PDB entry 1DWD | X-ray diffraction, 3.00 A resolution | chains L and H of the 3 polymer chains in the assembly

Chain L:
Protein: Alpha-thrombin (small subunit)
Source organism: Homo sapiens
Notes: EC 3.4.21.5
Reference sequence: P00734 (THRB_HUMAN); residues 1-14 here correspond to UniProt positions 336-349 (UniProt number = residue number + 335)
Sequence (36 residues; numbered 1 to 14 plus 22 insertion-coded residues; the number before each row is that of its first residue; a row labelled like 14A-14N holds insertion residues (14A, then the next letters in order)):
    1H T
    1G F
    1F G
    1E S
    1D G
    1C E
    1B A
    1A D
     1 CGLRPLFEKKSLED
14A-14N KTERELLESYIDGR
Not modelled in the structure: 1H, 1G, 1F, 1E, 1D, 14M-14N
Swiss-Prot annotation at these positions:
  - site: Arg14N (Cleavage)

Chain H:
Protein: Alpha-thrombin (large subunit)
Source organism: Homo sapiens
Notes: EC 3.4.21.5
Reference sequence: P00734 (THRB_HUMAN); the construct lacks a stretch of the UniProt sequence and is renumbered around it, so the offset changes along the chain: 16-36 = UniProt 364-384; 37-60 = UniProt 386-409; 61-77 = UniProt 419-435; 78-97 = UniProt 437-456; 7 more segments
Sequence (259 residues; row label = number of the first residue in the row; note: 1 number in that range is skipped by the numbering (no residue carries it; nothing is unmodelled there); a row labelled like 60A-60I holds insertion residues (60A, then the next letters in order)):
    16 IVEGSDAEIGMSPWQVMLFRK
   36A S
    37 PQELLCGASLISDRWVLTAAHCLL
60A-60I YPPWDKNFT
    61 ENDLLVRIGKHSRTRYE
   77A R
    78 NIEKISMLEKIYIHPRYNWR
   97A E
    98 NLDRDIALMKLKKPVAFSDYIHPVCLPDRETA
129A-129C ASL
   130 LQAGYKGRVTGWGNLKETWT
149A-149E ANVGK
   150 GQPSVLQVVNLPIVERPVCKDSTRIRITDNMFCAG
  184A Y
   185 KP
186A-186D DEGK
   187 RGDACEGDSGGPFVMKSP
204A-204B FN
   205 NRWYQMGIVSWGE
   219 GCD
  221A R
   222 DGKYGFYTHVFRLKKWIQKVIDQFGE
Not modelled in the structure: 247
Disulfide bonds: Cys42-Cys58, Cys168-Cys182, Cys191-Cys220
Residues lining bound ligands: MID (1-[N-(naphthalen-2-ylsulfonyl)glycyl-4-carbamimidoyl-D-phenylalanyl]piperidine): His57, Tyr60A, Trp60D, Glu97A, Asn98, Leu99, Ile174, Asp189, Ala190, Cys191, Glu192, Ser195, Val213, Ser214, Trp215, Gly216, Glu217, Gly219, Cys220, Gly226
Swiss-Prot annotation at these positions:
  - region: Ala183 to Val200 (High affinity receptor-binding region which is also known as the TP508 peptide)
  - active site (Charge relay system): His57, Asp102, Ser195
  - glycosylation: Asn60G (N-linked (GlcNAc...) (complex) asparagine)

How chain L and chain H interact:
Cross-chain cystine bridges: Cys1(L)-Cys122(H)
Contacting residue pairs (55):
  Cys1(L) - His119(H)
  Cys1(L) - Pro120(H)
  Cys1(L) - Cys122(H)  disulfide
  Cys1(L) - Arg206(H)  hydrogen bond (backbone-side chain)
  Asp1A(L) - His119(H)  salt bridge
  Asp1A(L) - Arg206(H)
  Gly2(L) - Pro120(H)  hydrogen bond (backbone-backbone)
  Gly2(L) - Cys122(H)
  Gly2(L) - Asn205(H)
  Gly2(L) - Arg206(H)
  Gly2(L) - Trp207(H)  hydrogen bond (backbone-backbone)
  Leu3(L) - His119(H)  hydrogen bond (backbone-side chain)
  Leu3(L) - Asn205(H)
  Leu3(L) - Arg206(H)
  Arg4(L) - Met26(H)  hydrogen bond (side chain-backbone)
  Arg4(L) - Pro28(H)
  Arg4(L) - Trp29(H)
  Arg4(L) - Arg137(H)
  Arg4(L) - Trp207(H)
  Pro5(L) - Ser115(H)
  Pro5(L) - Asp116(H)
  Pro5(L) - His119(H)
  Leu6(L) - Ile24(H)
  Leu6(L) - Gly25(H)
  Leu6(L) - Asp116(H)
  Phe7(L) - Glu23(H)
  Phe7(L) - Ile24(H)
  Phe7(L) - Gly25(H)
  Glu8(L) - Lys202(H)  salt bridge
  Glu8(L) - Asn205(H)
  Glu8(L) - Trp207(H)  hydrogen bond
  Lys9(L) - His119(H)
  Asp14(L) - Glu23(H)
  Asp14(L) - Met26(H)
  Asp14(L) - Arg137(H)  salt bridge
  Lys14A(L) - Glu23(H)  hydrogen bond (backbone-side chain)
  Thr14B(L) - Arg137(H)  hydrogen bond
  Thr14B(L) - Asn159(H)  hydrogen bond
  Glu14C(L) - Arg137(H)
  Glu14C(L) - Lys202(H)  salt bridge
  Glu14E(L) - Lys135(H)  salt bridge
  Glu14E(L) - Asn159(H)  hydrogen bond
  Glu14E(L) - Tyr184A(H)  hydrogen bond
  Leu14F(L) - Lys135(H)
  Leu14F(L) - Gly136(H)
  Leu14F(L) - Asn159(H)
  Leu14F(L) - Trp207(H)  hydrophobic
  Leu14G(L) - Pro204(H)  hydrophobic
  Ser14I(L) - Tyr134(H)
  Ser14I(L) - Lys135(H)  hydrogen bond (side chain-backbone)
  Tyr14J(L) - Leu129C(H)
  Tyr14J(L) - Tyr134(H)  hydrophobic
  Tyr14J(L) - Met201(H)
  Tyr14J(L) - Lys202(H)  hydrogen bond (side chain-backbone)
  Tyr14J(L) - Pro204(H)  hydrophobic
Also at the interface, not in a pair above, chain H (27 interface residues in all): Tyr117, Val121, Gly133

Summary:
19 residues of chain L and 27 residues of chain H are in contact; the contacts include 1 disulfide bond, 13
hydrogen bonds and 5 salt bridges. Polar contacts include Asp1A(L)-His119(H), Glu8(L)-Lys202(H) and
Glu14E(L)-Lys135(H). Ligands of chain H: compound MID.
Chain L is Alpha-thrombin (small subunit) and chain H is Alpha-thrombin (large subunit), both from Homo
sapiens; the structure, Crystallographic analysis at 3.0-angstroms resolution of the binding to human thrombin
of four active site-directed inhibitors, was determined by X-ray diffraction together with 1DWB, 1DWC and 1DWE
from the same study.
